1GYJ - chains A and B; structure by X-ray diffraction, 2.10 A resolution.

== Chain A (and B) ==
Protein: Hypothetical protein ydce
From: Escherichia coli
Notes: EC 5.3.2.1; chain B of this document is another copy of the same molecule, construct and numbering; everything in this record applies to it too
UniProtKB: P31992 (YDCE_ECOLI); residues 1-76 here correspond to UniProt positions 2-77 (UniProt number = residue number + 1)
Amino-acid sequence (76 residues; row label = number of the first residue in the row):
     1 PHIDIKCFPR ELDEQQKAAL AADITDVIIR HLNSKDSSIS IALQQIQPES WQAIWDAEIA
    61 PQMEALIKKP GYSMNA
UniProt features mapped onto this chain:
  - active site: Pro-1 (Proton acceptor)

== How chain A and chain B interact ==
Pairs across the interface (75):
  Pro-1(A) / Lys-6(B)
  Pro-1(A) / Cys-7(B)  hydrophobic
  His-2(A) / Asp-4(B)
  His-2(A) / Ile-5(B)
  His-2(A) / Lys-6(B)  hydrogen bond (backbone-backbone)
  His-2(A) / Trp-51(B)
  His-2(A) / Glu-58(B)
  His-2(A) / Ile-59(B)
  Ile-3(A) / Ile-3(B)  hydrophobic
  Ile-3(A) / Asp-4(B)
  Asp-4(A) / His-2(B)
  Asp-4(A) / Ile-3(B)
  Asp-4(A) / Asp-4(B)  hydrogen bond (backbone-backbone)
  Ile-5(A) / His-2(B)
  Lys-6(A) / Pro-1(B)
  Lys-6(A) / His-2(B)  hydrogen bond (backbone-backbone)
  Cys-7(A) / Pro-1(B)  hydrophobic
  Arg-10(A) / Leu-32(B)  hydrogen bond (side chain-backbone)
  Ala-19(A) / His-31(B)
  Leu-20(A) / His-31(B)
  Ala-21(A) / Ile-67(B)
  Asp-23(A) / Val-27(B)
  Asp-23(A) / Arg-30(B)  salt bridge
  Asp-23(A) / His-31(B)  salt bridge
  Ile-24(A) / Val-27(B)  hydrophobic
  Thr-25(A) / Lys-68(B)
  Val-27(A) / Leu-20(B)  hydrophobic
  Val-27(A) / Asp-23(B)
  Val-27(A) / Ile-24(B)  hydrophobic
  Val-27(A) / Val-27(B)  hydrophobic
  Arg-30(A) / Asp-23(B)  salt bridge
  His-31(A) / Ala-19(B)
  His-31(A) / Leu-20(B)
  His-31(A) / Asp-23(B)  salt bridge
  Leu-32(A) / Arg-10(B)  hydrogen bond (backbone-side chain)
  Asp-36(A) / Lys-68(B)  salt bridge
  Ser-37(A) / Pro-70(B)
  Ser-37(A) / Gly-71(B)  hydrogen bond (backbone-backbone)
  Ser-37(A) / Tyr-72(B)
  Ile-39(A) / Lys-68(B)
  Ile-39(A) / Lys-69(B)
  Ile-39(A) / Pro-70(B)
  Ser-40(A) / Ile-59(B)
  Ser-40(A) / Lys-68(B)
  Ser-40(A) / Pro-70(B)
  Ile-41(A) / Leu-66(B)
  Ile-41(A) / Ile-67(B)  hydrogen bond (backbone-backbone)
  Ile-41(A) / Lys-68(B)  hydrogen bond (backbone-backbone)
  Ala-42(A) / Gln-62(B)
  Ala-42(A) / Leu-66(B)  hydrophobic
  Leu-43(A) / Ile-67(B)  hydrophobic
  Gln-44(A) / Gln-62(B)
  Trp-51(A) / His-2(B)
  Glu-58(A) / His-2(B)
  Ile-59(A) / His-2(B)
  Ile-59(A) / Ser-40(B)
  Gln-62(A) / Ala-42(B)
  Gln-62(A) / Gln-44(B)
  Leu-66(A) / Ile-41(B)
  Leu-66(A) / Ala-42(B)  hydrophobic
  Ile-67(A) / Lys-17(B)
  Ile-67(A) / Ala-21(B)
  Ile-67(A) / Ile-41(B)  hydrogen bond (backbone-backbone)
  Ile-67(A) / Leu-43(B)  hydrophobic
  Lys-68(A) / Ala-21(B)
  Lys-68(A) / Thr-25(B)
  Lys-68(A) / Ile-39(B)  hydrogen bond (side chain-backbone)
  Lys-68(A) / Ser-40(B)
  Lys-68(A) / Ile-41(B)  hydrogen bond (backbone-backbone)
  Lys-69(A) / Ile-39(B)
  Pro-70(A) / Ser-37(B)
  Pro-70(A) / Ser-40(B)
  Gly-71(A) / Ser-37(B)  hydrogen bond (backbone-backbone)
  Tyr-72(A) / Ser-37(B)
  Tyr-72(A) / Ser-38(B)
Interface residues without a listed pair, chain A (41 interface residues in all): Gln-16, Lys-17, Ile-28, Ser-38
Interface residues without a listed pair, chain B (42 interface residues in all): Leu-12, Ile-28, Ser-34, Asp-36

== Summary ==
The interface between chain A and chain B involves 41 residues on one side and 42 on the other, with 12
hydrogen bonds and 5 salt bridges. Polar contacts include Asp-23(A)/Arg-30(B), Asp-23(A)/His-31(B) and
Asp-36(A)/Lys-68(B). Curated annotation (UniProt) lists active-site residue Pro-1(A) on chain A.
Both chains are Hypothetical protein ydce (Escherichia coli). Entry 1GYJ (The Crystal Structure of YdcE, a
4-Oxalocrotonate Tautomerase Homologue from Escherichia coli, Confirms the Structural Basis ...) was
determined by X-ray diffraction (same publication as 1GYX).
